Entry 8XL3 (electron microscopy, 3.02 A resolution); this record covers chains J and L of the 12 polymer chains in the assembly.

# Chain J (and L)
Name: Propionyl-CoA carboxylase beta chain, mitochondrial
Source organism: Homo sapiens
Notes: EC 6.4.1.3; chain L of this document is another copy of the same molecule, construct and numbering; everything in this record applies to it too
Reference sequence: P05166 (PCCB_HUMAN); residue numbers follow UniProt; this construct covers 1-539
Sequence (539 residues; numbered 1 to 539; the number before each row is that of its first residue):
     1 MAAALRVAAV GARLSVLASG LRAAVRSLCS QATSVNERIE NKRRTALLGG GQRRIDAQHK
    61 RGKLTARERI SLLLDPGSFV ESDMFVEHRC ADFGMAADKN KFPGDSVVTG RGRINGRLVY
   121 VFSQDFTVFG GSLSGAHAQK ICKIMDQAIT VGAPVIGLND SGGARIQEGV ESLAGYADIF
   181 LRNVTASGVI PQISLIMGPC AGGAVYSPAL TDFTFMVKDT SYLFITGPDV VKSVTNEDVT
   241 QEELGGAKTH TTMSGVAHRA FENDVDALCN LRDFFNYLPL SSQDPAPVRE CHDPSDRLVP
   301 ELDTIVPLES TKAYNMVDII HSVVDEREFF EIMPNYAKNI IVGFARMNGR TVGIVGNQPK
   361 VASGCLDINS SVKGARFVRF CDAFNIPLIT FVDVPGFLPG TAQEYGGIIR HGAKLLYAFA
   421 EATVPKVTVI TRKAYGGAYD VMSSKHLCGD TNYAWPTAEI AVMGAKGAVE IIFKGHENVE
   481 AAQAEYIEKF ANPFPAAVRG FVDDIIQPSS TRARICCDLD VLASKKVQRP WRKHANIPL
Unresolved in the structure: 1-32
UniProt features mapped onto this chain:
  - region: D325 to Q358 (Acyl-CoA binding)
  - modified residue: S71 (Phosphoserine), K99 (N6-acetyllysine), K248 (N6-succinyllysine), K474 (N6-acetyllysine), K489 (N6-acetyllysine)
  - natural variant: L17 (L17M: In PA-2), R44 (R44P: In PA-2), R67 (R67S: In PA-2), S106 (S106R: In PA-2), V107 (V107M: In PA-2), G112 (G112D: In PA-2), G131 (G131R: In PA-2), K140 (K140KICK: In PA-2), A153 (A153P: In PA-2), R165 (R165Q: In PA-2; R165W: In PA-2), E168 (E168K: In PA-2), G188 (G188R: In PA-2), 17 further natural variant entries in UniProt
Ligand contacts:
  - biotin (BTN), molecule 1: T226, V230, S233, V234
  - biotin (BTN), molecule 2: C365, P395, G396, F397, L398, P399
From the paper describing this entry:
  - catalytic residues: G437, A438 (citing earlier work)

# How chain J and chain L interact
Residue-residue contacts (40):
  K445(J) - K143(L)
  D450(J) - Q147(L)
  P456(J) - V35(L)
  P456(J) - N36(L)
  P456(J) - I39(L)  hydrophobic
  E488(J) - R38(L)  salt bridge
  N492(J) - R38(L)  hydrogen bond
  F494(J) - I39(L)  hydrophobic
  F494(J) - K42(L)
  A497(J) - V86(L)
  V498(J) - F85(L)
  V498(J) - V86(L)
  V498(J) - E87(L)  hydrogen bond (backbone-backbone)
  R499(J) - R89(L)
  R499(J) - Q139(L)  hydrogen bond (backbone-side chain)
  G500(J) - V86(L)
  G500(J) - Q139(L)
  G500(J) - K143(L)  hydrogen bond (backbone-side chain)
  V502(J) - D83(L)
  D503(J) - S82(L)
  D503(J) - D83(L)  hydrogen bond (backbone-backbone)
  D503(J) - M84(L)
  D503(J) - K143(L)  salt bridge
  D504(J) - E81(L)
  D504(J) - M84(L)
  I505(J) - R43(L)  hydrogen bond (backbone-side chain)
  I505(J) - F85(L)  hydrophobic
  Q507(J) - R43(L)
  R514(J) - V80(L)
  C517(J) - R111(L)
  D518(J) - R111(L)  salt bridge
  V521(J) - R113(L)
  V521(J) - L118(L)  hydrophobic
  V521(J) - V151(L)
  L522(J) - V151(L)  hydrophobic
  S524(J) - V151(L)
  K525(J) - T150(L)
  K525(J) - V151(L)
  K526(J) - T150(L)  hydrogen bond (backbone-backbone)
  V527(J) - T150(L)
Interface residues without a listed pair, chain J (28 interface residues in all): T451, Y453, I506, D520

# Overview
28 residues of chain J face 23 of chain L across their interface, with 7 hydrogen bonds and 3 salt bridges.
Polar contacts include E488(J)-R38(L), D503(J)-K143(L) and D518(J)-R111(L). Chain J binds biotin. From the
paper: catalytic residues G437(J) and A438(J).
Chain J and chain L are both Propionyl-CoA carboxylase beta chain, mitochondrial (Homo sapiens); the
structure, Structure of human propionyl-CoA carboxylase at apo-state (PCC-Apo), was determined by electron
microscopy together with 8XL4, 8XL5, 8XL6, 8XL7 and 8XL8 from the same study.
